PDB entry 6WQH | electron microscopy, 3.60 A resolution | chains D and E of the 7 polymer chains in the assembly

Chain D (and E):
Molecule: Lon protease
Organism: Meiothermus taiwanensis
Notes: EC 3.4.21.53; chain E of this document is another copy of the same molecule, construct and numbering; everything in this record applies to it too
UniProtKB: A0A059VAZ3 (A0A059VAZ3_9DEIN); the construct has insertions or renumbered stretches relative to UniProt, so the offset changes along the chain: 0-91 = UniProt 1-92; 93-793 = UniProt 93-793
Chain sequence (794 residues; numbered 0 to 793; the number before each row is that of its first residue; numbering starts at 0):
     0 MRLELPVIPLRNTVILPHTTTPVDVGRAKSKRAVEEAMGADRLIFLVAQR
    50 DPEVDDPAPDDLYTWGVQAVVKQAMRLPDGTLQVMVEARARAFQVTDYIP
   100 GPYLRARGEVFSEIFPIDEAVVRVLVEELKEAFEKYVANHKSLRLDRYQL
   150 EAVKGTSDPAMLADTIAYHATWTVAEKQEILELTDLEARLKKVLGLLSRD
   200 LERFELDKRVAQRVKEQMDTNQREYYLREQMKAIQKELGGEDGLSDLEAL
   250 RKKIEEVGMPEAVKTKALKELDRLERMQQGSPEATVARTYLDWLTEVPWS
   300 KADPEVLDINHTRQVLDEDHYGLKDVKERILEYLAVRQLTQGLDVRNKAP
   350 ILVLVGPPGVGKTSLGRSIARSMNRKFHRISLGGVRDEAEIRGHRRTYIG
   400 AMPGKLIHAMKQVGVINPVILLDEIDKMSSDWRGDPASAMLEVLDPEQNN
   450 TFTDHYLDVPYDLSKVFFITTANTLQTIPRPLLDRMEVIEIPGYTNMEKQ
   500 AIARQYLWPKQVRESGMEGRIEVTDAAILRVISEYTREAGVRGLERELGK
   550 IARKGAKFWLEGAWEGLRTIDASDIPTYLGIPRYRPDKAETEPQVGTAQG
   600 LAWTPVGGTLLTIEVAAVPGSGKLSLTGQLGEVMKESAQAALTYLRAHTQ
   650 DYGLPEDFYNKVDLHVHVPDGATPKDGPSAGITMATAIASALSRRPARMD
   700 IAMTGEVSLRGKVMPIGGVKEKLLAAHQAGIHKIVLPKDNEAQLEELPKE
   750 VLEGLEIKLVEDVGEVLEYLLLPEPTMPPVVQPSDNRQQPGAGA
Unresolved in the structure: 0-243, 781-793
Construct notes: insertion (92)
Glycans and other covalent adducts: compound 4KZ linked to S678
Ligand contacts:
  - 4KZ (N-[(1R)-1-(dihydroxyboranyl)-2-phenylethyl]-Nalpha-(pyrazin-2-ylcarbonyl)-L-phenylalaninamide): L600, A601, W602, T603, T608, L610, I612, M633, V667, T672, P673, K674, D675, G676, P677, A679, K721
  - ADP (adenosine-5'-diphosphate): H319, Y320, G321, P356, P357, G358, V359, G360, K361, T362, S363, R366, Y493, I501, Y505, L506, V540, R541, E544
From the paper describing this entry:
  - binding site for Ig2 substrate: Y397, W431
  - binding site for ATP-gamma-S: D444, E446, R484, R541

Chain D / chain E interface:
Contacting residue pairs (58; chain D residue first):
  E389(D) - W431(E)
  H393(D) - W431(E)
  D422(D) - R479(E)  salt bridge
  E423(D) - R479(E)  salt bridge
  R512(D) - D343(E)
  E513(D) - V335(E)
  E513(D) - D343(E)
  E513(D) - N346(E)
  S514(D) - V335(E)
  S514(D) - D343(E)
  G515(D) - L338(E)
  G515(D) - T339(E)
  G515(D) - D343(E)  hydrogen bond (backbone-side chain)
  M516(D) - L338(E)  hydrophobic
  R541(D) - R479(E)
  R541(D) - L482(E)  hydrogen bond (side chain-backbone)
  R541(D) - D483(E)
  R545(D) - M485(E)  hydrogen bond
  K549(D) - E486(E)  salt bridge
  R552(D) - E331(E)
  R552(D) - P349(E)
  R552(D) - E486(E)
  K553(D) - E331(E)  salt bridge
  A555(D) - A334(E)  hydrophobic
  A555(D) - L338(E)
  K556(D) - L330(E)
  K556(D) - E331(E)
  K556(D) - A334(E)
  W558(D) - L338(E)
  L559(D) - A334(E)  hydrophobic
  L559(D) - L338(E)  hydrophobic
  I580(D) - A741(E)  hydrophobic
  I580(D) - E744(E)
  R584(D) - D738(E)
  Q593(D) - R709(E)
  T596(D) - R709(E)
  E613(D) - S707(E)
  E613(D) - L708(E)
  E613(D) - R709(E)  salt bridge
  A615(D) - L708(E)  hydrophobic
  V617(D) - R645(E)
  P618(D) - Y658(E)
  G619(D) - Y658(E)
  T626(D) - E635(E)
  G627(D) - E635(E)  hydrogen bond (backbone-side chain)
  Q628(D) - V632(E)
  Q628(D) - E635(E)  hydrogen bond (backbone-side chain)
  D662(D) - R645(E)  salt bridge
  H664(D) - Q638(E)
  H664(D) - A639(E)
  H664(D) - T642(E)  hydrogen bond
  H664(D) - L708(E)
  H666(D) - V706(E)
  H666(D) - L708(E)
  P668(D) - M713(E)  hydrophobic
  D669(D) - E705(E)
  G670(D) - V632(E)
  G670(D) - E705(E)  hydrogen bond (backbone-side chain)
Also at the interface, not in a pair above, chain D (44 interface residues in all): G399, V511, E517, R519, E589, S624, L625, A671
Also at the interface, not in a pair above, chain E (41 interface residues in all): I308, Q337, K347, A348, R432, V487, P677, K711, Q742, E745

Summary:
44 residues of chain D and 41 residues of chain E are in contact, with 7 hydrogen bonds and 6 salt bridges.
Polar pairs include D422(D)-R479(E), E423(D)-R479(E) and K549(D)-E486(E). From the paper: a binding site for
ATP-gamma-S at D444(D), E446(D) and R484(D) among others; a binding site for Ig2 substrate at Y397(D) and
W431(D).
Both chains are Lon protease (Meiothermus taiwanensis). Entry 6WQH (Molecular basis for the ATPase-powered
substrate translocation by the Lon AAA+ protease) was determined by electron microscopy.
